Entry 4IRJ (X-ray diffraction, 3.00 A resolution); this record covers chains A and B of the 4 polymer chains in the assembly.

== Chain A ==
Molecule: Antigen-presenting glycoprotein CD1d1
Organism: Mus musculus
UniProt: P11609 (CD1D1_MOUSE); residues 1-279 here correspond to UniProt positions 19-297 (UniProt number = residue number + 18)
Chain sequence (285 residues; each row starts with the number of its first residue):
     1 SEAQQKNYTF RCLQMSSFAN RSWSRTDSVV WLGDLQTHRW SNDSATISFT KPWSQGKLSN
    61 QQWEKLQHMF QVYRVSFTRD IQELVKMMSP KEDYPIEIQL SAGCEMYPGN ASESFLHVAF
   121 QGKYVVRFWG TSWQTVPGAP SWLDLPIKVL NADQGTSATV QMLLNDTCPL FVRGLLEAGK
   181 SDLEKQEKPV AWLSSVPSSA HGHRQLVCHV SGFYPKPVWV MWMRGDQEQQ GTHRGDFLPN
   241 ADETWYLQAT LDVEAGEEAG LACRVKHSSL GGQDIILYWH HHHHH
Not modelled in the structure: 1-6, 198-203, 280-285
Disulfide bonds: Cys-104/Cys-168, Cys-208/Cys-263
Covalently attached groups: N-acetylglucosamine (NAG) linked to Asn-20, Asn-42; glycan linked to Asn-165
Differences from the reference sequence: conflict His-201 (Asp219 in P11609); expression tag (280-285)
Residues lining bound ligands: 1L9 (N-[(2S,3S,4R)-1-({6-O-[(4-chlorophenyl)carbamoyl]-alpha-D-galactopyranosyl}oxy)-3,4-dihydroxyoctadecan-2-yl]hexacosanamide): Phe-10, Cys-12, Gln-14, Ser-28, Val-30, His-38, Trp-40, Ile-47, Trp-63, Lys-65, Leu-66, Met-69, Phe-70, Tyr-73, Ser-76, Phe-77, Asp-80, Ile-81, Leu-84, Val-85, Leu-100, Ala-102, Leu-116, Val-118, Phe-120, Val-126, Trp-133, Trp-142, Leu-143, Pro-146, Leu-150, Asp-153, Gly-155, Thr-156, Thr-159, Val-160, Met-162, Leu-163, Leu-164, Cys-168, Phe-171
Curated features (UniProtKB/Swiss-Prot):
  - binding site (a D-galactosylceramide): Asp-80, Asp-153 to Thr-156
  - glycosylation (N-linked (GlcNAc...) asparagine): Asn-7, Asn-20, Asn-42, Asn-110, Asn-165
What the authors report for this chain:
  - binding site for 1L9: Met-69, Thr-159, Met-162

== Chain B ==
Molecule: Beta-2-microglobulin
Organism: Mus musculus
UniProt: P01887 (B2MG_MOUSE); residues 1-99 here correspond to UniProt positions 21-119 (UniProt number = residue number + 20)
Chain sequence (99 residues; each row starts with the number of its first residue):
     1 IQKTPQIQVY SRHPPENGKP NILNCYVTQF HPPHIEIQML KNGKKIPKVE MSDMSFSKDW
    61 SFYILAHTEF TPTETDTYAC RVKHASMAEP KTVYWDRDM
Not modelled in the structure: 1, 98-99
Disulfide bonds: Cys-25/Cys-80

== Interface between chain A and chain B ==
Residue-residue contacts (50; chain A residue first):
  Leu-13(A) with Ser-55(B); Phe-56(B)
  Gln-14(A) with Phe-56(B)
  Met-15(A) with Met-54(B); Ser-55(B); Phe-62(B), hydrophobic
  Ser-17(A) with Pro-33(B)
  Val-29(A) with Asp-53(B); Met-54(B); Ser-55(B)
  Trp-31(A) with Ser-55(B), hydrogen bond; Tyr-63(B)
  Gln-36(A) with Asp-53(B), hydrogen bond
  Arg-39(A) with Asp-53(B), salt bridge
  Glu-97(A) with His-31(B); Pro-33(B); Phe-62(B)
  Gln-99(A) with His-31(B); Phe-56(B); Trp-60(B), hydrogen bond (side chain-backbone); Phe-62(B)
  Leu-100(A) with Phe-56(B)
  Ser-101(A) with Trp-60(B)
  His-117(A) with Trp-60(B)
  Ala-119(A) with Trp-60(B), hydrophobic
  Gln-121(A) with His-31(B)
  Gly-122(A) with His-31(B); Trp-60(B)
  Tyr-124(A) with Trp-60(B)
  Val-190(A) with Pro-14(B), hydrophobic
  Trp-192(A) with Ser-11(B); His-13(B); Pro-14(B), hydrophobic; Pro-15(B)
  Ser-211(A) with Arg-12(B), hydrogen bond (side chain-backbone)
  Gly-212(A) with Arg-12(B)
  Leu-238(A) with Gln-8(B); Tyr-10(B)
  Pro-239(A) with Tyr-10(B), hydrogen bond (backbone-side chain); Asn-24(B); Tyr-26(B), hydrophobic
  Asn-240(A) with Arg-12(B); Asn-24(B), hydrogen bond; Leu-65(B)
  Ala-241(A) with Leu-65(B); His-67(B)
  Asp-242(A) with Arg-12(B), salt bridge
  Thr-244(A) with Arg-12(B)
  Tyr-246(A) with Tyr-10(B), hydrophobic; Ser-11(B)
Other interface residues (no listed pair), chain A (31 interface residues in all): Val-118, Ser-194, Val-196
Other interface residues (no listed pair), chain B (22 interface residues in all): Asp-96, Arg-97

== Overview ==
Chain A and chain B form an interface of 31 and 22 residues respectively, with 6 hydrogen bonds and 2 salt
bridges. Polar contacts include Arg-39(A)/Asp-53(B), Asp-242(A)/Arg-12(B) and Trp-31(A)/Ser-55(B). Bound to
chain A: compound 1L9. Covalently linked N-acetylglucosamine: at Asn-20(A) and Asn-42(A). From the paper: a
binding site for 1L9 at Met-69(A), Thr-159(A) and Met-162(A).
Here chain A is Antigen-presenting glycoprotein CD1d1 and chain B is Beta-2-microglobulin, both from Mus
musculus. Entry 4IRJ (Structure of the mouse CD1d-4ClPhC-alpha-GalCer-iNKT TCR complex) was determined by
X-ray diffraction (same publication as 4IRS).
